8R2A - chains A and B; structure by X-ray diffraction, 2.40 A resolution.

Chain A (and B):
Name: Lysine--tRNA ligase
From: Cryptosporidium parvum
Notes: EC 6.1.1.6; chain B of this document is another copy of the same molecule, construct and numbering; everything in this record applies to it too
UniProt: Q5CR27 (Q5CR27_CRYPI); numbering as in UniProt (aligned over 46-559)
Chain sequence (535 residues; numbered 25 to 559; the number before each row is that of its first residue):
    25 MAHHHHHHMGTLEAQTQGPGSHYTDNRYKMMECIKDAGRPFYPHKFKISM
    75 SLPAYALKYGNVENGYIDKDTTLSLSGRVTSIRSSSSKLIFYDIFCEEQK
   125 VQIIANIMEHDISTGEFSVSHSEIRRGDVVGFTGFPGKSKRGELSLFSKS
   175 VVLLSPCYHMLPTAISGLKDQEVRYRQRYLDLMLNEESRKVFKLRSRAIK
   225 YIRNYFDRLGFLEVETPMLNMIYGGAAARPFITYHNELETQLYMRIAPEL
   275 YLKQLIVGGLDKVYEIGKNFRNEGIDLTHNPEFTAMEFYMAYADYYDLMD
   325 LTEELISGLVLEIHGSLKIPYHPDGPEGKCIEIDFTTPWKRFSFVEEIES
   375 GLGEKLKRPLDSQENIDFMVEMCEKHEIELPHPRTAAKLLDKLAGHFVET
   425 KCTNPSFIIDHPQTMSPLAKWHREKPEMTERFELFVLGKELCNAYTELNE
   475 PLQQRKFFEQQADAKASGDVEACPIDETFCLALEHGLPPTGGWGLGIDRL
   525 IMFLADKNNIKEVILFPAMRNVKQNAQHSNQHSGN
Unresolved in the structure: 25-44, 546-559
Sequence notes: initiating methionine (25); expression tag (26-45)
Ligand contacts:
  - lysine (LYS): Gly249, Ala250, Ala271, Glu273, Arg295, Glu311, Tyr313, Asn467, Ala468, Tyr469, Glu471, Gly516, Trp517, Gly518
  - lysine (XLQ; 2-azanyl-4-(trifluoromethyl)-6-[[(1R,3S)-3-(trifluoromethyl)cyclohexyl]methyl]-7H-pyrrolo[3,4-d]pyrimidin-5-one): Asn293, Arg295, Glu297, Thr302, His303, Asn304, Phe307, Ala309, Met310, Glu311, Glu464, Leu465, Cys466, Asn467, Gly518, Leu519, Gly520, Asp522, Arg523, Ile534, Ile538
What the authors report for this chain:
  - binding site for lysine: Ala309 (proposed by the authors, not directly observed)

How chain A and chain B interact:
Contacting residue pairs - 185 pairs, chain A then chain B:
  Tyr52(A) with Pro475(B); Leu476(B), hydrophobic; Arg479(B), hydrogen bond; Glu508(B), hydrogen bond
  Phe65(A) with Trp445(B), hydrophobic; Glu474(B)
  Tyr66(A) with Lys444(B), hydrogen bond (backbone-side chain); Asn473(B); Glu474(B); Pro475(B)
  Pro67(A) with Lys444(B), hydrogen bond (backbone-side chain)
  His68(A) with Lys444(B); Trp445(B), hydrogen bond (side chain-backbone); Arg447(B); Glu454(B), salt bridge; Pro513(B)
  Lys69(A) with Tyr316(B), hydrogen bond (side chain-backbone); Asp318(B); Asp321(B), salt bridge
  Ser100(A) with Tyr316(B), hydrogen bond
  Gly101(A) with Tyr316(B)
  Arg102(A) with Val281(B), hydrogen bond (side chain-backbone); His509(B), hydrogen bond (side chain-backbone); Gly510(B), hydrogen bond (side chain-backbone)
  Cys120(A) with Asp285(B)
  Glu121(A) with Asp285(B); Lys286(B), salt bridge
  Val153(A) with Tyr316(B)
  Leu178(A) with Pro513(B)
  Ser179(A) with Gly510(B); Leu511(B), hydrogen bond (side chain-backbone)
  Pro180(A) with Gly510(B)
  Cys181(A) with Glu508(B); His509(B)
  Tyr182(A) with Pro475(B); Glu508(B), hydrogen bond (backbone-backbone)
  His183(A) with Leu505(B); Glu508(B), salt bridge; His509(B)
  Leu185(A) with His509(B)
  Gln201(A) with Leu505(B); His509(B)
  Tyr203(A) with Gln278(B); Val281(B), hydrophobic; Gly282(B); Leu505(B); Ala506(B), hydrophobic; His509(B)
  Leu204(A) with His509(B)
  Leu206(A) with Leu279(B), hydrophobic; Gly282(B); Leu284(B), hydrophobic
  Met207(A) with Val281(B); Gly282(B), hydrogen bond (backbone-backbone)
  Phe216(A) with Leu236(B)
  Lys217(A) with Leu236(B)
  Arg219(A) with Glu239(B), salt bridge
  Ser220(A) with Leu236(B)
  Arg227(A) with Arg227(B)
  Asp231(A) with Lys224(B)
  Leu236(A) with Phe216(B); Lys217(B); Ser220(B)
  Val238(A) with Leu539(B), hydrophobic
  Glu239(A) with Arg219(B), salt bridge; Lys292(B); Thr308(B), hydrogen bond; Leu539(B)
  Thr240(A) with Lys292(B)
  Pro241(A) with Glu306(B); Phe540(B), hydrophobic
  Met242(A) with Met242(B), hydrophobic; Lys292(B); Phe294(B), hydrophobic; Glu306(B), hydrogen bond (backbone-side chain)
  Leu243(A) with Phe255(B), hydrophobic; Phe294(B), hydrophobic; Pro305(B), hydrophobic; Glu306(B), hydrogen bond (backbone-side chain)
  Arg253(A) with Asn260(B)
  Phe255(A) with Leu243(B), hydrophobic; Thr257(B); Tyr258(B); His259(B)
  Ile256(A) with Ile256(B); Thr257(B), hydrogen bond (backbone-side chain)
  Thr257(A) with Phe255(B); Ile256(B), hydrogen bond (side chain-backbone)
  Tyr258(A) with Phe255(B); Asn296(B), hydrogen bond (backbone-side chain)
  His259(A) with Phe255(B); Asn296(B), hydrogen bond; Glu297(B), hydrogen bond (side chain-backbone); Pro305(B)
  Asn260(A) with Arg253(B); Asn296(B), hydrogen bond
  Glu261(A) with Gly298(B)
  Leu262(A) with Met543(B); Arg544(B)
  Thr264(A) with Asn545(B)
  Met268(A) with Met268(B), hydrophobic; Phe294(B), hydrophobic
  Tyr275(A) with Phe540(B), hydrophobic
  Gln278(A) with Tyr203(B); Phe540(B)
  Leu279(A) with Leu206(B), hydrophobic; Leu539(B), hydrophobic; Phe540(B), hydrophobic
  Val281(A) with Arg102(B), hydrogen bond (backbone-side chain); Tyr203(B), hydrophobic; Met207(B)
  Gly282(A) with Tyr203(B); Leu206(B); Met207(B), hydrogen bond (backbone-backbone)
  Leu284(A) with Leu206(B), hydrophobic
  Asp285(A) with Cys120(B); Glu121(B)
  Lys286(A) with Glu121(B), salt bridge
  Lys292(A) with Glu239(B); Thr240(B), hydrogen bond (side chain-backbone); Met242(B)
  Phe294(A) with Met242(B), hydrophobic; Met268(B), hydrophobic
  Asn296(A) with Tyr258(B), hydrogen bond (side chain-backbone); His259(B), hydrogen bond; Asn260(B), hydrogen bond
  Glu297(A) with His259(B)
  Gly298(A) with Glu261(B)
  Pro305(A) with Leu243(B), hydrophobic; His259(B)
  Glu306(A) with Pro241(B); Met242(B), hydrogen bond (side chain-backbone); Leu243(B), hydrogen bond (side chain-backbone)
  Thr308(A) with Glu239(B), hydrogen bond
  Tyr316(A) with Lys69(B), hydrogen bond (backbone-side chain); Ser100(B), hydrogen bond; Gly101(B); Val153(B)
  Asp318(A) with Lys69(B)
  Asp321(A) with Lys69(B), salt bridge
  Lys444(A) with Tyr66(B), hydrogen bond (side chain-backbone); Pro67(B), hydrogen bond (side chain-backbone); His68(B)
  Trp445(A) with His68(B), hydrogen bond (backbone-side chain)
  Arg447(A) with His68(B); Lys69(B)
  Glu454(A) with His68(B), salt bridge
  Asn473(A) with Tyr66(B)
  Glu474(A) with Phe65(B); Tyr66(B)
  Pro475(A) with Tyr52(B); Tyr66(B); Tyr182(B), hydrophobic
  Leu476(A) with Tyr52(B), hydrophobic
  Arg479(A) with Tyr52(B)
  Leu505(A) with His183(B); Gln201(B); Tyr203(B)
  Ala506(A) with Tyr203(B), hydrophobic
  Glu508(A) with Tyr52(B), hydrogen bond; Cys181(B); Tyr182(B), hydrogen bond (backbone-backbone); His183(B), salt bridge
  His509(A) with Arg102(B), hydrogen bond (backbone-side chain); Cys181(B); His183(B); Leu185(B); Gln201(B); Tyr203(B); Leu204(B)
  Gly510(A) with Arg102(B), hydrogen bond (backbone-side chain); Ser179(B); Pro180(B)
  Leu511(A) with Ser179(B), hydrogen bond (backbone-side chain)
  Pro513(A) with His68(B); Leu178(B)
  Leu539(A) with Val238(B), hydrophobic; Glu239(B); Leu279(B), hydrophobic
  Phe540(A) with Pro241(B); Tyr275(B), hydrophobic; Gln278(B); Leu279(B), hydrophobic
  Met543(A) with Leu262(B)
  Arg544(A) with Leu262(B)
Other interface residues (no listed pair), chain A (101 interface residues in all): Thr48, Phe70, Gly151, Arg213, Ile223, Lys224, Glu237, Leu266, Ile299, Ala317, His446, Thr470, Thr502, Pro512
Other interface residues (no listed pair), chain B (101 interface residues in all): Phe70, Gly151, Arg213, Ile223, Asp231, Glu237, Leu266, Ile299, Ala317, His446, Thr470, Gln477, Thr502, Pro512

In short:
The chain A/chain B interface involves 101 residues from each chain, with 41 hydrogen bonds and 10 salt
bridges. Polar contacts include His68(A)-Glu454(B), Lys69(A)-Asp321(B) and Glu121(A)-Lys286(B). Chain A binds
lysine. The paper reports a binding site for lysine at Ala309(A).
Chain A and chain B are both Lysine--tRNA ligase (Cryptosporidium parvum); the structure, CpKRS complexed with
lysine and an inhibitor, was determined by X-ray diffraction, deposited together with 8S00.
